Entry 3KSO (X-ray diffraction, 4.37 A resolution (low resolution: residue-level contacts below are approximate; hydrogen-bond / salt-bridge calls are withheld)); this record covers chain A.

[Chain A]
Name: Cation efflux system protein cusA
From: Escherichia coli
UniProt: P38054 (CUSA_ECOLI); numbering as in UniProt (aligned over 1-1047)
Chain sequence (1055 residues; numbered -7 to 1047; the number before each row is that of its first residue; numbers below 1 keep their minus sign (Met-7 is residue -7)):
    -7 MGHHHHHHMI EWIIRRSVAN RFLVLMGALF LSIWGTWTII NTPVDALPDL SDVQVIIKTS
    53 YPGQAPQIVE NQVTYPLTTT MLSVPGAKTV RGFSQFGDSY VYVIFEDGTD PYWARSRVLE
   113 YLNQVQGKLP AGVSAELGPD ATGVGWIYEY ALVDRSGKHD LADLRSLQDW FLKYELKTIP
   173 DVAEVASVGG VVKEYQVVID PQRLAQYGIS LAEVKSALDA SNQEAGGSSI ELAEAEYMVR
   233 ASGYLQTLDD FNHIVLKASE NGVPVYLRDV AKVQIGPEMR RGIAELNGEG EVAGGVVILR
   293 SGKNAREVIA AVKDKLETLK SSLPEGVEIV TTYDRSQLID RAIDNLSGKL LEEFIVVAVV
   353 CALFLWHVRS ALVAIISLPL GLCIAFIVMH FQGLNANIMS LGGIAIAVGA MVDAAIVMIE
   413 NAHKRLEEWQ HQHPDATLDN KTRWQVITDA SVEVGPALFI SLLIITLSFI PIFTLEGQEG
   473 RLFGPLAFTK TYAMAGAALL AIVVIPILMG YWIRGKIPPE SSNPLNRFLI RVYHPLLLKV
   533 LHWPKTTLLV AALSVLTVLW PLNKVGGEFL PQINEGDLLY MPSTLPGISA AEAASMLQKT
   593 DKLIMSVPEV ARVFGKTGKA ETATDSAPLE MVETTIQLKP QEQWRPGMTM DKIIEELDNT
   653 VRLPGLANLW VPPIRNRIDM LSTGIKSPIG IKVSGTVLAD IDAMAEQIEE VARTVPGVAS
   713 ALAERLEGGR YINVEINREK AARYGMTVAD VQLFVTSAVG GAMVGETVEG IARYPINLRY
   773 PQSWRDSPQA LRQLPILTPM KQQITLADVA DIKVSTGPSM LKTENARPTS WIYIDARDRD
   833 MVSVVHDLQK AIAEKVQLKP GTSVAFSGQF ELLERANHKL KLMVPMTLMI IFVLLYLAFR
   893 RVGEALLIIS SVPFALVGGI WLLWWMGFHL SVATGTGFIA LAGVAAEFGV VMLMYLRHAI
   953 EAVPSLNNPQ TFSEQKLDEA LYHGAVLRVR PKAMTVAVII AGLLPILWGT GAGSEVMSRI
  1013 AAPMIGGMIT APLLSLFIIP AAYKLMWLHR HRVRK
Unresolved in the structure: -7 to 4, 425-432, 503-514, 1039-1047
Sequence notes: expression tag (-7 to 0)
Bound ions: silver ion: Met573, Met623
Curated features (UniProtKB/Swiss-Prot):
  - mutagenesis: Ala399 (A399D: Strong decrease in copper resistance), Asp405 (D405N: Loss of copper resistance), Glu412 (E412D: Slight decrease in copper resistance; E412Q: Loss of copper resistance), Met573 (M573I: Loss of copper resistance), Met623 (M623I: Loss of copper resistance), Met640 (M640I: No change in copper resistance), Met672 (M672I: Loss of copper resistance), Met738 (M738I: No change in copper resistance), Met755 (M755I: Slight decrease in copper resistance), Met792 (M792I: No change in copper resistance), Met812 (M812I: Slight decrease in copper resistance), Met833 (M833I: Slight decrease in copper resistance)
From the paper describing this entry:
  - silver ion coordination: Met573, Met623, Met672
  - catalytic residues: Asp405, Glu939, Lys984 (proposed by the authors, not directly observed)
  - mutagenesis - M573I, M623I, M672I: abolished growth in response to copper or silver
  - mutagenesis - M391I, M410I, M486I, M755I: decreased growth in response to copper/silver
  - mutagenesis - D405A, E939A, K984A: abolished growth in response to copper and silver

[Summary]
Met573 and Met623 coordinate a silver ion ion. Curated annotation (UniProt) lists 12 mutagenesis sites. From
the paper: catalytic residues Asp405, Glu939 and Lys984; M391I, M410I and M486I, among others, reduce growth
in response to copper/silver; 10 substitutions were tested in all.
Chain A is Cation efflux system protein cusA (Escherichia coli); the structure, Structure and Mechanism of the
Heavy Metal Transporter CusA, was determined by X-ray diffraction, deposited together with 3K07 and 3KSS.
